PDB entry 1IZL | X-ray diffraction, 3.70 A resolution | chains C and V of the 28 polymer chains in the assembly

[Chain C]
Protein: Photosystem II: Subunit PsbC
Source organism: Thermosynechococcus elongatus
Amino-acid sequence (473 residues; row label = number of the first residue in the row; X marks 77 residues of unknown identity (built as UNK)):
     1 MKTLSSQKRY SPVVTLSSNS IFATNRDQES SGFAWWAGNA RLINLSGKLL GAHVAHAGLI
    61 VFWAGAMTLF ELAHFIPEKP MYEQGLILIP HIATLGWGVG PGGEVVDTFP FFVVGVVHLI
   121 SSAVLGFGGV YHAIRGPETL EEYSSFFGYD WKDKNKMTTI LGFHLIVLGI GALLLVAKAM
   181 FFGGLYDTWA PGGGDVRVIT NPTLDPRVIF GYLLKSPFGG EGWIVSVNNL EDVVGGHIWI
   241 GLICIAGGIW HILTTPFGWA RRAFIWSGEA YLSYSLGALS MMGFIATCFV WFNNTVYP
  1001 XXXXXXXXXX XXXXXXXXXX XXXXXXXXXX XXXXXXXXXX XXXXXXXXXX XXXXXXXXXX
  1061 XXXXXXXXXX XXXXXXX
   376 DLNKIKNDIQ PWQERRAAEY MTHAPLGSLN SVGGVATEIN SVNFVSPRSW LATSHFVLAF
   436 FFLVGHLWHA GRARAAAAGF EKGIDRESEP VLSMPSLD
Disordered / not traced: 1-47, 144-150, 200-214, 253-259, 376-406, 457-473
Small-molecule neighbours:
  - chlorophyll a (CLA), molecule 1: Leu49, Leu50, His53, Gly162, Phe163, His164, Val167
  - chlorophyll a (CLA), molecule 2: Ala52, His53, His56, Gly268, Glu269, Tyr271, Leu272, Ser275
  - chlorophyll a (CLA), molecule 3: Val54, Gly128, Gly129, Val130, Tyr131, His132
  - chlorophyll a (CLA), molecule 4: Trp63, Met67, Trp425, Leu426, Ser429, His430
  - chlorophyll a (CLA), molecule 5: Leu86, Leu279, Met282, Gly283, Ala286, Val290, His430, Leu433
  - chlorophyll a (CLA), molecule 6: Ile87, Pro90, His91
  - chlorophyll a (CLA), molecule 7: Gly162, His164, Trp266, Tyr271, Tyr274, Ser275, Leu276, Ala278, Leu279
  - chlorophyll a (CLA), molecule 8: Leu168, Gly171, Ala172, Val176, His237
  - chlorophyll a (CLA), molecule 9: Cys244, Gly247, Gly248, Ala263, Trp266
  - chlorophyll a (CLA), molecule 10: Phe264, Tyr274, Gly277, Ala278
  - chlorophyll a (CLA), molecule 11: Phe436, Phe437, Gly440

[Chain V]
Protein: Photosystem II: Subunit PsbV
Source organism: Thermosynechococcus vulcanus
Reference sequence: P56150 (C550_SYNEL); residues 1-137 here correspond to UniProt positions 27-163 (UniProt number = residue number + 26)
Amino-acid sequence (137 residues; numbered 1 to 137; the number before each row is that of its first residue):
     1 AELTPEVLTV PLNSEGKTIT LTEKQYLEGK RLFQYACASC HVGGITKTNP SLDLRTETLA
    61 LATPPRDNIE GLVDYMKNPT TYDGEQEIAE VHPSLRSADI FPKMRNLTEK DLVAIAGHIL
   121 VEPKILGDKW GGGKVYY
Disordered / not traced: 1, 131-137
Metal / ion sites: heme Fe: His41, His92
Small-molecule neighbours: heme (HEM): Phe33, Cys37, Cys40, His41, Thr48, His92

[Interface between chain C and chain V]
Residue-residue contacts (7):
  Glu78(C) with Pro102(V)
  Lys79(C) with Pro102(V); Lys103(V)
  Val410(C) with Val42(V)
  Val417(C) with Gln34(V); Ala38(V)
  Asn418(C) with Gln34(V)
Interface residues without a listed pair, chain C (7 interface residues in all): Pro80, Gly409
Interface residues without a listed pair, chain V (10 interface residues in all): Ser39, Cys40, Lys47, Glu90, Val91

[In short]
Chain C and chain V form an interface of 7 and 10 residues respectively. Ligands of chain C: 11 copies of
chlorophyll a. Ligands of chain V: heme. The heme Fe site is built by His41(V) and His92(V).
Chain C is Photosystem II: Subunit PsbC (Thermosynechococcus elongatus) and chain V is Photosystem II: Subunit
PsbV (Thermosynechococcus vulcanus); the structure, Crystal Structure of Photosystem II, was determined by
X-ray diffraction.
